PDB entry 8B38 | electron microscopy, 3.00 A resolution | chains B and C of the 3 polymer chains in the assembly

== Chain B ==
Name: Structural polyprotein
Organism: Chaetoceros socialis forma radians RNA virus 1
UniProtKB: B9A8E1 (B9A8E1_9VIRU); residues 34-275 here = UniProt positions 34-275
Chain sequence (242 residues; each row starts with the number of its first residue):
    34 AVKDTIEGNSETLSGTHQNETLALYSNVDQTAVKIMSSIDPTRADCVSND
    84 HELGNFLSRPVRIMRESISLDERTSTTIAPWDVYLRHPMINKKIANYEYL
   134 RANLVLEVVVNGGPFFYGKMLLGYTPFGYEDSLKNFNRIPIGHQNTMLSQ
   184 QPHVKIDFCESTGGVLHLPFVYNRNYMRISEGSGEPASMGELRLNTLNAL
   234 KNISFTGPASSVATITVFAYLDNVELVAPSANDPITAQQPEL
Unresolved in the structure: 239-243
What the authors report for this chain:
  - conformationally variable residues (order/disorder transition): Ala34 to Gly87

== Chain C ==
Name: Structural polyprotein
Organism: Chaetoceros socialis forma radians RNA virus 1
UniProtKB: B9A8E1 (B9A8E1_9VIRU); residues 332-609 here = UniProt positions 332-609
Chain sequence (278 residues; each row starts with the number of its first residue):
   332 CRPVVIDPPHKYRPTYVGNMANADIAEAVDKLSLTSKQELTINHDVIGKK
   382 SDGDDMHLSTFFGREAYMDRFEWKTTDSYDTLLFYTHVHPILFKRFEATS
   432 GDYDVGMLLPPVGYATIPFSFWRGGMTFRFSIVASAFHRGRLRIVYQPQG
   482 GLGTVPGFSAAFNRVIDLGDARDFEVTVEWNQNIAFREVHTTGSNVPSAQ
   532 YTPGLDVGRTSQLPLGDQTSVSNGVLAVYVVNDLVSPDGGTDESVEVNWF
   582 VKGAPSFEVASRDTKFARWSTHWSQEEF

== Interface between chain B and chain C ==
Contacting residue pairs (47):
  Arg106(B) with Arg401(C)
  Pro147(B) with Ser466(C); Ala467(C)
  Phe148(B) with Phe468(C), hydrophobic
  Tyr150(B) with Val464(C); Ala465(C); Ser466(C)
  Lys152(B) with Val464(C)
  Asn168(B) with Trp604(C); Ser605(C), hydrogen bond
  Asn170(B) with Ser431(C)
  Arg171(B) with Ala429(C); Thr430(C), hydrogen bond (backbone-side chain); Ser431(C); Asp433(C); Asp435(C), salt bridge; Ser605(C), hydrogen bond (side chain-backbone)
  Ile172(B) with Thr430(C)
  Pro173(B) with Phe427(C); Thr430(C)
  Gly175(B) with Tyr398(C); Asp537(C)
  His176(B) with Lys425(C); Arg426(C), hydrogen bond (side chain-backbone); Phe427(C); Leu439(C)
  Asn178(B) with Tyr398(C)
  Thr179(B) with Tyr398(C), hydrogen bond (side chain-backbone); Lys425(C), hydrogen bond
  Met180(B) with Leu439(C), hydrophobic
  Ser182(B) with Ala397(C); Tyr398(C), hydrogen bond (side chain-backbone)
  Gln183(B) with Arg395(C), hydrogen bond (backbone-side chain); Glu396(C); Pro442(C)
  Pro202(B) with Gly379(C)
  Phe203(B) with Ile378(C); Gly379(C)
  Val204(B) with Ile378(C)
  Tyr205(B) with Ile378(C)
  Leu230(B) with Tyr398(C), hydrophobic
  Asn231(B) with Arg401(C); Val464(C); Glu577(C), hydrogen bond; Asn579(C), hydrogen bond
  Ile236(B) with Ser466(C); Asp569(C)
Interface residues without a listed pair, chain B (29 interface residues in all): Gly151, Lys188, Cys192, Lys234, Ser237
Interface residues without a listed pair, chain C (38 interface residues in all): Lys380, Met399, Arg460, Ser462, His469, Arg503, Val538, Pro568, Glu574, Ser575

== Overview ==
29 residues of chain B and 38 residues of chain C are in contact; the contacts include 10 hydrogen bonds and 1
salt bridge. Polar pairs include Arg171(B)-Asp435(C), Asn168(B)-Ser605(C) and Arg171(B)-Thr430(C). The paper
reports conformational variability at Ala34(B).
Chain B is Structural polyprotein and chain C is Structural polyprotein, both from Chaetoceros socialis forma
radians RNA virus 1; the structure, Chaetoceros socialis forma radians RNA virus 1 full capsid atomic model,
was determined by electron microscopy (same publication as 8B3J).
